Entry 8XS9 (X-ray diffraction, 2.80 A resolution); this record covers chains B and C of the 4 polymer chains in the assembly.

# Chain B
Name: Aryl hydrocarbon receptor
Organism: Sus scrofa
UniProtKB: I3LF82 (I3LF82_PIG); numbering as in UniProt (aligned over 26-413)
Amino-acid sequence (395 residues; each row starts with the number of its first residue):
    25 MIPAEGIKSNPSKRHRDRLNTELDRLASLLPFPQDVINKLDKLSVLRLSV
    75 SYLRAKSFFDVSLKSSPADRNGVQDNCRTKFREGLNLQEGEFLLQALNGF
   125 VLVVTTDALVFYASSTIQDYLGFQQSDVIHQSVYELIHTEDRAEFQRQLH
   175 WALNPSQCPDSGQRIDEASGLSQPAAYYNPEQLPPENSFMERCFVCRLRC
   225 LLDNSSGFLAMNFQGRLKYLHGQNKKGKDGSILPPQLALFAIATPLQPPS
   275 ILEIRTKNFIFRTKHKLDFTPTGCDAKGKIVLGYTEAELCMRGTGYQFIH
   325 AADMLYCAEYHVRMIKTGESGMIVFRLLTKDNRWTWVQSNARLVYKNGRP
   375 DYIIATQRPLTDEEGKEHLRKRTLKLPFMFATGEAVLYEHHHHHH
Disordered / not traced: 25-32, 89-95, 175-212, 228-230, 251-255, 414-419
Differences from the reference sequence: initiating methionine (25); expression tag (414-419)
Residues lining bound ligands: A1LWJ ((3R)-3-phenyl-2,3-dihydrobenzo[f]chromen-1-one): Thr287, His289, Phe293, Pro295, Leu306, Leu313, Gly319, Tyr320, Phe322, Ile323, Cys331, Tyr334, His335, Ser344, Ile347, Phe349, Leu351, Ser363, Ala365, Ala379, Gln381
From the paper describing this entry:
  - binding site for A1LWJ: His289, Phe293, Gly319, Cys331, Phe349, Leu351, Ser363, Ala379, Gln381
  - contacts within the chain: Tyr330-Leu398 (hydrogen bond), Tyr330-Leu400 (hydrogen bond)
  - mutagenesis - H289A, F293A, H324A, Y330E, Y330R, F349A, L351A, R396E: decreased signaling
  - mutagenesis - Y330A: decreased signaling in response to Tapinarof, FICZ, and Indirubin
  - mutagenesis - R396E: decreased localization
  - allosteric site: Asp327, Val348, Phe349, Arg396 (proposed by the authors, not directly observed)

# Chain C
Molecule: DNAF
Sequence (21 nucleotides; each row starts with the number of its first residue):
     1 CATCGGGCATCGCGTGACAAG

# How chain B and chain C interact
Contacting residue pairs (7):
  Pro35(B) - DA9(C)  phosphate contact
  Ser36(B) - DC11(C)  base contact
  Arg38(B) - DA9(C)  salt bridge to the phosphate
  His39(B) - DT10(C)  salt bridge to the phosphate
  His39(B) - DC11(C)  base contact
  Arg42(B) - DA9(C)  salt bridge to the phosphate
  Arg42(B) - DT10(C)  salt bridge to the phosphate
Interface residues without a listed pair, chain C (4 interface residues in all): DC8

# Summary
5 residues of chain B and 4 residues of chain C are in contact; the contacts include 4 salt bridges. Polar
contacts include Arg38(B)-DA9(C), His39(B)-DT10(C) and Arg42(B)-DA9(C). The paper reports a binding site for
A1LWJ at His289(B), Phe293(B) and Gly319(B) among others; H289A, F293A and H324A of chain B, among others,
reduce signaling; 9 substitutions were tested in all.
Here chain B is Aryl hydrocarbon receptor (Sus scrofa) and chain C is DNAF. Entry 8XS9 (Crystal structure of
the DNA-bound AHR-ARNT heterodimer in complex with beta-Naphthoflavone) was determined by X-ray diffraction
together with 8XS6, 8XS7, 8XS8, 8XSA and 8XSB from the same study.
